Entry 6P3T (X-ray diffraction, 2.50 A resolution); this record covers chain A.

# Chain A
Molecule: N-acetyltransferase Eis
Organism: Mycobacterium tuberculosis (strain ATCC 25618 / H37Rv)
Notes: EC 2.3.1.-
UniProtKB: P9WFK7 (EIS_MYCTU); residue numbers follow UniProt; this construct covers 1-402
Chain sequence (422 residues; each row starts with the number of its first residue; numbers below 1 keep their minus sign (Met-19 is residue -19)):
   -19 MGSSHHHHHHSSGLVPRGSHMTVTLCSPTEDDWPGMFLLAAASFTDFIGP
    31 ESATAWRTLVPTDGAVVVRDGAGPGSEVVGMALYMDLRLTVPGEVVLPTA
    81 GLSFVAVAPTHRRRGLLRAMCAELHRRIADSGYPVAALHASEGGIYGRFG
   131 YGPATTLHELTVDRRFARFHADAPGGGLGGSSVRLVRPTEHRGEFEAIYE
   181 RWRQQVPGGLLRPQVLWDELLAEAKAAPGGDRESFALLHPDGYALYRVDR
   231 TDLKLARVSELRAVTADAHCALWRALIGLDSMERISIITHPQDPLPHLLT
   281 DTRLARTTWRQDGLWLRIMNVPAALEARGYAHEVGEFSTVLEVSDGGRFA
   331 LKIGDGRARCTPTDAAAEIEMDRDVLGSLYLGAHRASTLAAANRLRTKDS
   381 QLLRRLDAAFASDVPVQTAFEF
Not modelled in the structure: -19 to 2, 52-55
Differences from the reference sequence: initiating methionine (-19); expression tag (-18 to 0); engineered mutation Ala204 (Cys in P9WFK7)
Small-molecule neighbours: NRS (N-methyl-N-(naphthalen-2-yl)-2,3-dioxo-1,2,3,4-tetrahydroquinoxaline-6-sulfonamide): Trp13, Phe24, Asp26, Phe27, Ile28, Ala33, Trp36, Arg37, Val40, Leu63, Met65, Ser83, Phe84, Ser121, Phe402
Reported in the primary citation:
  - binding site for NRS: Phe24, Asp26, Ile28, Ala33, Trp36, Arg37, Val40, Leu63, Met65, Ser83, Phe84
  - mutagenesis - D26A (2.3-fold), R37A, R37G: decreased binding to KAN
  - mutagenesis - W36R (Km = 352 +/- 77 uM), M65A (Km = 247 +/- 19 uM): increased binding to KAN
  - mutagenesis - D26A (2-fold), W36A (2-fold), W36R (3.3-fold), F84A (2-fold): decreased catalytic activity on KAN
  - mutagenesis - M65A (4.6-fold), S83G (2-fold): increased catalytic activity
  - mutagenesis - R37G, L63A: unchanged catalytic activity
  - mutagenesis - D26A (Kd 200 uM), W36A (Kd 200 uM), R37G, L63A, F84A (Kd 200 uM): abolished binding to NRS
  - mutagenesis - W36R (2-fold): increased binding to NRS
  - mutagenesis - R37A (1.5- to 4.4-fold), M65A (3.5-fold), S83G (10-fold): decreased binding to NRS

# In short
Bound to chain A: compound NRS. The paper reports a binding site for NRS at Phe24, Asp26 and Ile28 among
others; D26A, W36A and R37G, among others, abolish binding to NRS; 9 substitutions were tested in all.
Chain A is N-acetyltransferase Eis (Mycobacterium tuberculosis (strain ATCC 25618 / H37Rv)); the structure,
Crystal structure of Eis from Mycobacterium tuberculosis in complex with inhibitor SGT449, was determined by
X-ray diffraction, deposited together with 6P3U and 6P3V.
